Entry 7SCB (electron microscopy, 2.50 A resolution); this record covers chains BB and BE of the 29 polymer chains in the assembly.

== Chain BB ==
Molecule: Phycobilisome 7.8 kDa linker polypeptide, allophycocyanin-associated, core
Organism: Synechocystis sp. PCC 6803 substr. Kazusa
UniProt: Q01950 (PYC1_SYNY3); numbering as in UniProt (aligned over 1-67)
Sequence (67 residues; each row starts with the number of its first residue):
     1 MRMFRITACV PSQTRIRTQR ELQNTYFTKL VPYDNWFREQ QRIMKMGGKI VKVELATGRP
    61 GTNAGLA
Sequence notes: conflict W36 (Ser in Q01950)
Small-molecule neighbours:
  - phycocyanobilin (CYC), molecule 1: R2, Y33, W36, F37, Q40, Q41, M44
  - phycocyanobilin (CYC), molecule 2: P11, S12, R15, L22, Q23, N24, T25

== Chain BE ==
Molecule: Phycobiliprotein ApcE
Organism: Synechocystis sp. PCC 6803 substr. Kazusa
Notes: EC 4.-.-.-
UniProt: Q55544 (APCE_SYNY3); residues 1-896 here = UniProt positions 1-896
Sequence (896 residues; row label = number of the first residue in the row):
     1 MSVKASGGSS LARPQLYQTV PVSAISQAEQ QDRFLEGSEL NELTAYFQSG ALRLEIAETL
    61 TQNADLIVSR AANRIFTGGS PLSYLEKPVE RQPALVGASS DSRNGSVTYA ESNGSGGLFG
   121 GLRSVFSSTG PIPPGFRPIN IARYGPSNMQ KSLRDMSWFL RYTTYAIVAG DPNIIVVNTR
   181 GLKEVIENAC SIDATIVAIQ EMRAASADYF RNNAQAKEIV LQYFDILLSE FKAPTPANKV
   241 RQGPSNDIQG LELPQSYFNA AAKRQKYAMK PGLSALEKNA VIKAAYRQIF ERDITKAYSQ
   301 SISYLESQVR NGDISMKEFV RRLAKSPLYR KQFFEPFINS RALELAFRHI LGRGPSSREE
   361 VQKYFSIVSS GGLPALVDAL VDSQEYADYF GEETVPYLRG LGVEAQECRN WGMQQDLFSY
   421 SAPFRKVPQF ITTFAQYDRP LPDQHVYGSG NDPLEIQFGA IFPKETRNPS KRPAPFNKDT
   481 KRILIHRGPA VNNQVGNPSA VGEFPGSLGA KVFRLNGGLP GAKVGKNTGT SVKFGESSTQ
   541 ALIRAAYRQV FGRDLYEGQR LSVAEIQLEN GDISVREFIK RLAKSELFLK LYWAPHYVCK
   601 AIEYMHRRLL GRPTYGRQEM NQYFDIASKQ GFYAVVEAMI DSKEYSDAFG EDTVPYERYL
   661 TPGGLQMRSA RVGSLREDIG QRVDKEVTPR FVELGQVSAI RTEPEIAYRS NQGVTRQRQQ
   721 TKVFKLVSTY DKVAVKNAIR AAYRQVFERD LEPYIINSEF TALESKLSNN EINVKEFIEG
   781 LGTSELYMKE FYAPYPNTKV IEMGTKHFLG RAPLNQKEIQ QYNQILASQG LKAFIGAMVN
   841 GMEYLQTFGE DTVPYRRFPT LPAANFPNTE RLYNKLTKQD KELVVPSFTP VVKVGG
Unresolved in the structure: 1, 87-130, 693-896
Glycans and other covalent adducts: phycocyanobilin (CYC) linked to C190
Small-molecule neighbours:
  - phycocyanobilin (CYC), molecule 1: P14, Q249, L251, L253, Y257, L401, A405, Q406, E407, C408, W411
  - phycocyanobilin (CYC), molecule 2: F76, I139, Y144, N148, K151, S152, R154, D155, M156, W158, F159, Y162, N178, T179, L182, V185, I186, A189, T195, F231
  - phycocyanobilin (CYC), molecule 3: R292, Y298, Y420, F424
  - phycocyanobilin (CYC), molecule 4: Y304, S307, Q308, R310, N311, D313
  - phycocyanobilin (CYC), molecule 5: I338, N339, S340, R358, Q362, F365, I431
  - phycocyanobilin (CYC), molecule 6: Y447, Y597, V598, C599, R617, N621, F624
  - phycocyanobilin (CYC), molecule 7: I456, Q457, F458, G459, I461, R553
  - phycocyanobilin (CYC), molecule 8: I483, L484, I485, H486, A490, N493, V495
  - phycocyanobilin (CYC), molecule 9: K533, V563, I566, E569, N570
UniProt features mapped onto this chain:
  - binding site ((2R,3E)-phycocyanobilin): C190

== Interface between chain BB and chain BE ==
Pairs across the interface (50):
  M3(BB) with R322(BE)
  S12(BB) with D388(BE)
  T14(BB) with Q242(BE); D388(BE), hydrogen bond
  R17(BB) with N238(BE); K239(BE); V240(BE), hydrogen bond (backbone-backbone); Q242(BE)
  T18(BB) with K239(BE), hydrogen bond (backbone-side chain); V240(BE)
  Q19(BB) with A237(BE), hydrogen bond (side chain-backbone); N238(BE), hydrogen bond (side chain-backbone); K239(BE); Q255(BE)
  R20(BB) with D388(BE), salt bridge; Y389(BE); Y397(BE)
  E21(BB) with K266(BE); T394(BE)
  Q23(BB) with Y389(BE), hydrogen bond (side chain-backbone); F390(BE); G391(BE); T394(BE)
  N24(BB) with E393(BE), hydrogen bond
  F27(BB) with E392(BE)
  T28(BB) with G312(BE)
  K29(BB) with D313(BE); S315(BE); E318(BE), salt bridge; E392(BE), salt bridge
  L30(BB) with D313(BE), hydrogen bond (backbone-backbone); I314(BE); E318(BE)
  V31(BB) with E318(BE)
  P32(BB) with E318(BE)
  N35(BB) with R321(BE), hydrogen bond; D378(BE); D382(BE)
  R38(BB) with D382(BE), hydrogen bond (side chain-backbone)
  E39(BB) with K317(BE), salt bridge; E318(BE); R321(BE), salt bridge; D382(BE); E392(BE)
  R42(BB) with K317(BE); Q384(BE); A387(BE); E392(BE), salt bridge
  K45(BB) with Q384(BE)
  M46(BB) with Q384(BE)
Other interface residues (no listed pair), chain BB (23 interface residues in all): Y26
Other interface residues (no listed pair), chain BE (30 interface residues in all): K325, A379, S383

== In short ==
The interface between chain BB and chain BE involves 23 residues on one side and 30 on the other, with 10
hydrogen bonds and 6 salt bridges. Polar contacts include R20(BB)-D388(BE), K29(BB)-E318(BE) and
K29(BB)-E392(BE). Chain BB binds phycocyanobilin. Chain BE binds 8 copies of phycocyanobilin.
Chain BB is Phycobilisome 7.8 kDa linker polypeptide, allophycocyanin-associated, core and chain BE is
Phycobiliprotein ApcE, both from Synechocystis sp. PCC 6803 substr. Kazusa; the structure, B-cylinder of
Synechocystis PCC 6803 Phycobilisome, complex with OCP - local refinement, was determined by electron
microscopy together with 7SC7, 7SC9 and 7SCC from the same study.
